Entry 9CK7 (electron microscopy, 3.45 A resolution); this record covers chains B and b of the 8 polymer chains in the assembly.

# Chain B
Molecule: Glycoprotein GP1
Source organism: Lassa virus Josiah
UniProt: P08669 (GLYC_LASSJ); residue numbers follow UniProt; this construct covers 1-259
Sequence (259 residues; each row starts with the number of its first residue):
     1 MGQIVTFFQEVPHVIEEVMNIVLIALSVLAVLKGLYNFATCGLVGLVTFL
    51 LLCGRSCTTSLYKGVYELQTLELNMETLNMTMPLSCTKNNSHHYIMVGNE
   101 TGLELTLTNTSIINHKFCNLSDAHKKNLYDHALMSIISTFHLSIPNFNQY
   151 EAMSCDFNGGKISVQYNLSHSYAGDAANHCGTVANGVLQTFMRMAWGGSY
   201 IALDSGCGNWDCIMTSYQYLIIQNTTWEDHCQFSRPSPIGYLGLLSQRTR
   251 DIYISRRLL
Unresolved in the structure: 1-59, 170-178
Differences from the reference sequence: conflict Cys207 (Arg in P08669)
Swiss-Prot annotation at these positions:
  - binding site (Zn(2+)): Cys57
  - site: Lys33 (Important for GP-C-mediated membrane fusion), Thr58, Thr59 (Cleavage), Leu259 (Cleavage)
  - lipidation: Gly2 (N-myristoyl glycine)
  - glycosylation (N-linked (GlcNAc...) asparagine): Asn79, Asn89, Asn99, Asn109, Asn119, Asn167, Asn224
  - mutagenesis: Gly54 (G54A: No effect on SSP cleavage), Ser56 (S56A: Complete loss of SSP cleavage), Thr58 (T58A: Complete loss of SSP cleavage), Ser60 (S60A: No effect on SSP cleavage)
Cystine bridges: Cys86-Cys231, Cys118-Cys155, Cys180-Cys212
Covalently attached groups: glycan linked to Asn79, Asn119; N-acetylglucosamine (NAG) linked to Asn89, Asn99, Asn109, Asn167, Asn224
From the paper describing this entry:
  - post-translational modification sites: Asn79, Asn89

# Chain b
Molecule: Glycoprotein G2
Source organism: Lassa virus Josiah
UniProt: P08669 (GLYC_LASSJ); residues 260-424 here = UniProt positions 260-424
Sequence (420 residues; row label = number of the first residue in the row):
   260 GTFTWTLSDSEGKDTPGGYCLTRWMLIEAELKCFGNTAVAKCNEKHDEEF
   310 CDMLRLFDFNKQAIQRLKAPAQMSIQLINKAVNALINDQLIMKNHLRDIM
   360 CIPYCNYSKYWYLNHTTTGRTSLPKCWLVSNGSYLNETHFSDDIEQQADN
   410 MITEMLQKEYMERQGGSGGSGGSGGSGGSEKAAKAEEAARKMEELFKKHK
   460 IVAVLRANSVEEAIEKAVAVFAGGVHLIEITFTVPDADTVIKALSVLKEK
   510 GAIIGAGTVTSVEQCRKAVESGAEFIVSPHLDEEISQFCKEKGVFYMPGV
   560 MTPTELVKAMKLGHDILKLFPGEVVGPEFVKAMKGPFPNVKFVPTGGVDL
   610 DNVCEWFDAGVLAVGVGDALVEGDPDEVREKAKEFVEKIRGCTEGSLEHH
   660 HHHHGGLNDIFEAQKIEWHE
Unresolved in the structure: 270-277, 328-331, 415-679
Differences from the reference sequence: conflict Pro329 (Glu in P08669), Cys360 (Gly in P08669); expression tag (425-679)
Swiss-Prot annotation at these positions:
  - glycosylation (N-linked (GlcNAc...) asparagine): Asn365, Asn373, Asn390, Asn395
Cystine bridges: Cys279-Cys292, Cys301-Cys310, Cys364-Cys385
Covalently attached groups: glycan linked to Asn365; N-acetylglucosamine (NAG) linked to Asn373, Asn390, Asn395
From the paper describing this entry:
  - post-translational modification sites: Asn365

# Interface between chain B and chain b
Inter-chain disulfides: Cys207(B)-Cys360(b)
Pairs across the interface - 90 pairs, chain B then chain b:
  Leu61(B) - Thr375(b)
  Tyr62(B) - Glu396(b)
  Tyr62(B) - Ser400(b)
  Tyr62(B) - Ile403(b)  hydrophobic
  Lys63(B) - Glu404(b)
  Lys63(B) - Ala407(b)
  Lys63(B) - Asp408(b)
  Val65(B) - His374(b)
  Val65(B) - Thr375(b)  hydrogen bond (backbone-backbone)
  Tyr66(B) - Asn373(b)
  Tyr66(B) - His374(b)
  Tyr66(B) - Met410(b)
  Tyr66(B) - Ile411(b)
  Glu67(B) - Tyr371(b)
  Glu67(B) - Leu372(b)
  Glu67(B) - Asn373(b)  hydrogen bond (backbone-backbone)
  Glu67(B) - His374(b)
  Glu67(B) - Thr375(b)
  Leu68(B) - Trp370(b)  hydrophobic
  Leu68(B) - Tyr371(b)
  Leu68(B) - Leu372(b)  hydrophobic
  Leu68(B) - Glu396(b)
  Leu68(B) - Ile403(b)  hydrophobic
  Gln69(B) - Trp370(b)
  Gln69(B) - Tyr371(b)  hydrogen bond (backbone-backbone)
  Gln69(B) - Asn373(b)  hydrogen bond
  Thr70(B) - Lys291(b)  hydrogen bond (backbone-side chain)
  Thr70(B) - Lys368(b)
  Thr70(B) - Tyr369(b)
  Thr70(B) - Trp386(b)
  Leu71(B) - Leu285(b)  hydrophobic
  Leu71(B) - Lys291(b)
  Leu71(B) - Phe309(b)  hydrophobic
  Leu71(B) - Lys368(b)
  Leu71(B) - Tyr369(b)  hydrogen bond (backbone-backbone)
  Leu71(B) - Tyr371(b)  hydrophobic
  Glu72(B) - Leu285(b)
  Glu72(B) - Ile286(b)
  Glu72(B) - Ser367(b)
  Glu72(B) - Lys368(b)
  Leu73(B) - Met284(b)
  Leu73(B) - Met312(b)  hydrophobic
  Leu73(B) - Phe316(b)  hydrophobic
  Leu73(B) - Ser367(b)  hydrogen bond (backbone-backbone)
  Asn74(B) - Met284(b)  hydrogen bond (backbone-backbone)
  Asn74(B) - Leu285(b)
  Asn74(B) - Ile286(b)
  Asn74(B) - Phe316(b)
  Met75(B) - Met312(b)  hydrophobic
  Met75(B) - Tyr366(b)
  Thr77(B) - Trp283(b)  hydrogen bond (side chain-backbone)
  Thr77(B) - Phe316(b)
  Thr77(B) - Asn319(b)
  Leu78(B) - Leu315(b)  hydrophobic
  Leu78(B) - Phe316(b)  hydrophobic
  Leu78(B) - Asn319(b)
  Met80(B) - Ile323(b)  hydrophobic
  Met80(B) - Lys327(b)
  Met80(B) - Met332(b)
  Thr81(B) - Asn319(b)
  Thr81(B) - Ala322(b)
  Thr81(B) - Ile337(b)
  Met82(B) - Leu315(b)  hydrophobic
  Met82(B) - Ile337(b)  hydrophobic
  Pro83(B) - Ile334(b)  hydrophobic
  Val97(B) - Met332(b)  hydrophobic
  Val97(B) - Ile334(b)  hydrophobic
  Ala132(B) - Ile334(b)
  Ser135(B) - Asn338(b)  hydrogen bond
  Ile136(B) - Ile334(b)  hydrophobic
  Arg193(B) - His354(b)
  Trp196(B) - Asp357(b)  hydrogen bond
  Trp196(B) - Tyr363(b)  hydrophobic
  Trp196(B) - Cys364(b)
  Cys207(B) - Ile358(b)
  Cys207(B) - Met359(b)
  Cys207(B) - Cys360(b)  disulfide
  Trp210(B) - Ile358(b)  hydrophobic
  Ile239(B) - Ile350(b)  hydrophobic
  Ile239(B) - Tyr366(b)  hydrophobic
  Tyr241(B) - Ile334(b)
  Tyr241(B) - Asn338(b)  hydrogen bond
  Leu242(B) - Ile337(b)  hydrophobic
  Leu242(B) - Val341(b)  hydrophobic
  Leu242(B) - Ile345(b)  hydrophobic
  Leu242(B) - Asp347(b)
  Gly243(B) - Asp347(b)
  Leu245(B) - Asn338(b)
  Leu245(B) - Val341(b)  hydrophobic
  Ser246(B) - Asp347(b)  hydrogen bond
Interface residues without a listed pair, chain B (36 interface residues in all): Arg235, Arg248
Interface residues without a listed pair, chain b (55 interface residues in all): Leu280, Glu287, Phe293, Asn342, Met351, Asn353, Asn365, Tyr393

# In short
36 residues of chain B and 55 residues of chain b are in contact, with 1 disulfide bond and 13 hydrogen bonds.
Among the polar pairs are Gln69(B)-Asn373(b), Thr70(B)-Lys291(b) and Thr77(B)-Trp283(b). N-acetylglucosamine
is covalently linked to Asn89(B), Asn99(B), Asn109(B), Asn167(B) and Asn224(B). The paper reports modification
sites Asn79(B), Asn89(B) and Asn365(b).
Here chain B is Glycoprotein GP1 and chain b is Glycoprotein G2, both from Lassa virus Josiah. Entry 9CK7
(Lineage IV Lassa virus glycoprotein (Josiah) in complex with polyclonal antibody (GPC-A epitope) from rabbit
187) was determined by electron microscopy together with 8TYC, 8TYE, 8VCV, 8VE8, 9CJ7, 9CJ8 and 9CK8 from the
same study.
